Entry 4PFX (X-ray diffraction, 1.66 A resolution); this record covers chain A.

[Chain A]
Protein: Putative glycosyltransferase (GalT1)
From: Streptococcus parasanguinis
UniProtKB: I1ZPA1 (I1ZPA1_STRPA); residues 1-272 here = UniProt positions 1-272
Sequence (277 residues; row label = number of the first residue in the row; numbers below 1 keep their minus sign (Ser-4 is residue -4)):
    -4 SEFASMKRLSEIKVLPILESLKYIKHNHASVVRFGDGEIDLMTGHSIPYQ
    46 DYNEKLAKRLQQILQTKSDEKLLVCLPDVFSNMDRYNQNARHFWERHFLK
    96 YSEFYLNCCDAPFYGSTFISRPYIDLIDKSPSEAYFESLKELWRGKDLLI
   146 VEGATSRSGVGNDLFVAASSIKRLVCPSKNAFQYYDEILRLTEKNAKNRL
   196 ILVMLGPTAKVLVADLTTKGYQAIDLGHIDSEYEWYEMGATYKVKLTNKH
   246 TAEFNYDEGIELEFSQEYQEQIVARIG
Sequence notes: expression tag (-4 to 0)
Disulfide bonds: Cys103-Cys104
Residues lining bound ligands: UDP (uridine-5'-diphosphate): Arg28, Tyr44, Gln45, Ser115, Arg116, Glu147, Gly148, Thr150, Ser151, Pro172, Ser173, Lys174, Asn175, Ala176, Met199, Leu200, Gly201, Pro202, Lys205, Asp220, Gly222, His223, His245, Glu248
What the authors report for this chain:
  - mutagenesis - R28A: abolished catalytic activity
  - mutagenesis - H223A, H245A: decreased catalytic activity
  - mutagenesis - D31A, D31E, H223A: abolished catalytic activity (production of mature Fap1)

[Summary]
Ligands of chain A: UDP. The paper reports that D31A, D31E and H223A abolish catalytic activity (production of
mature Fap1); H223A and H245A reduce catalytic activity.
Chain A is Putative glycosyltransferase (GalT1) (Streptococcus parasanguinis); the structure, The highly
conserved domain of unknown function 1792 has a distinct glycosyltransferase fold, was determined by X-ray
diffraction, deposited together with 4PHR and 4PHS.
